Entry 3WPD (X-ray diffraction, 2.75 A resolution); this record covers chains A and C.

== Chain A ==
Molecule: Toll-like receptor 9
Organism: Equus caballus
UniProtKB: Q2EEY0 (Q2EEY0_HORSE); numbering as in UniProt (aligned over 26-817)
Sequence (802 residues; each row starts with the number of its first residue):
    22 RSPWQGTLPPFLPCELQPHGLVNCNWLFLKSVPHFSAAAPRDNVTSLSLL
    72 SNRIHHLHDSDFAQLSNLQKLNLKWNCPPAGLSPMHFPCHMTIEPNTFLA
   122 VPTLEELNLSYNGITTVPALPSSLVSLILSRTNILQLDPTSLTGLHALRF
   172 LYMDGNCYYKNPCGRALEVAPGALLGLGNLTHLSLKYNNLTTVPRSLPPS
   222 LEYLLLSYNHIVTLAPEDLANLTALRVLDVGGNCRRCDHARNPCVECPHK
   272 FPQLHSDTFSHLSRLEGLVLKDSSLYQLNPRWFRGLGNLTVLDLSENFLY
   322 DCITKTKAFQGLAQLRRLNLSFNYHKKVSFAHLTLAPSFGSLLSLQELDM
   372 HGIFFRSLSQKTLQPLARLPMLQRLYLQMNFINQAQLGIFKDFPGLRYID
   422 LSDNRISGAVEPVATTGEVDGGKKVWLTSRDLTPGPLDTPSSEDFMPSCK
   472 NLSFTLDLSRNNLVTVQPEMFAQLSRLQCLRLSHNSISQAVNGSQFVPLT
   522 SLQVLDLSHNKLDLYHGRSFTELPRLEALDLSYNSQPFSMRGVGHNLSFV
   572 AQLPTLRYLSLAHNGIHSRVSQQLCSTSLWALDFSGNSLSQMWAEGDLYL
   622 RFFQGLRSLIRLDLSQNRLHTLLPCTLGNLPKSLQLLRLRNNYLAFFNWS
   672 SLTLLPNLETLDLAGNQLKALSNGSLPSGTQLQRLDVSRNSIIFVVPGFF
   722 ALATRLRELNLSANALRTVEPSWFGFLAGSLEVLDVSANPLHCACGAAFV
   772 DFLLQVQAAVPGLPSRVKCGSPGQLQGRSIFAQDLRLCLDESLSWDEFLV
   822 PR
Unresolved in the structure: 22-27, 433-463, 811-823
Disulfides: Cys-35/Cys-45, Cys-98/Cys-110, Cys-178/Cys-184, Cys-255/Cys-268, Cys-258/Cys-265, Cys-470/Cys-500, Cys-764/Cys-790, Cys-766/Cys-809
Covalently attached groups: N-acetylglucosamine (NAG) linked to Asn-210, Asn-567, Asn-731
Construct notes: expression tag (22-25, 818-823)
UniProt features mapped onto this chain:
  - binding site (DNA): Trp-47 to Lys-51, Ser-72 to His-77, Tyr-132, Arg-152, Tyr-179 to Lys-181, Tyr-208, Arg-262
  - lipidation (S-palmitoyl cysteine): Cys-258, Cys-265
  - glycosylation (N-linked (GlcNAc...) asparagine): Asn-64, Asn-129, Asn-200, Asn-210, Asn-242, Asn-309, Asn-340, Asn-472, Asn-513, Asn-567, Asn-669, Asn-694, Asn-731
  - mutagenesis: Trp-47 (W47A: Significantly decreased binding to agonist CpG-DNA), Trp-96 (W96A: Significantly decreased binding to agonist CpG-DNA), Phe-108 (F108A: Significantly decreased binding to agonist CpG-DNA)

== Chain C ==
Molecule: 10-nt DNA strand
Sequence (10 nucleotides; each row starts with the number of its first residue):
     1 CCTGGATGGG

== How chain A and chain C interact ==
Residue-residue contacts - 36 pairs, chain A then chain C:
  Lys-95(A) with DG9(C), salt bridge to the phosphate
  Tyr-132(A) with DG8(C), hydrogen bond to the phosphate; DG9(C), hydrogen bond to the phosphate
  Ile-149(A) with DG10(C), base contact
  Ser-151(A) with DG10(C), hydrogen bond to the base
  Arg-152(A) with DG8(C), salt bridge to the phosphate; DG9(C), salt bridge to the phosphate
  Tyr-173(A) with DG10(C), stacking on the base
  Asp-175(A) with DG10(C), hydrogen bond to the base
  Lys-181(A) with DG8(C), salt bridge to the phosphate
  Ser-205(A) with DG10(C), hydrogen bond to the base
  Lys-207(A) with DG8(C), base contact; DG9(C), hydrogen bond to the base
  Leu-226(A) with DC1(C), base contact; DG10(C), base contact
  Tyr-229(A) with DT7(C), base contact
  Val-248(A) with DC1(C), sugar contact
  Asp-250(A) with DC1(C), hydrogen bond to the base
  Arg-256(A) with DT7(C), salt bridge to the phosphate
  His-260(A) with DA6(C), phosphate contact
  Arg-262(A) with DA6(C), salt bridge to the phosphate
  Asn-263(A) with DA6(C), phosphate contact; DT7(C), hydrogen bond to the phosphate
  Val-290(A) with DC1(C), phosphate contact
  Lys-292(A) with DT3(C), base contact; DT7(C), hydrogen bond to the base
  Val-312(A) with DC1(C), sugar contact
  Ser-316(A) with DG5(C), hydrogen bond to the base
  Glu-317(A) with DG5(C), hydrogen bond to the base
  Arg-338(A) with DC2(C), salt bridge to the phosphate
  Asn-340(A) with DG4(C), base contact; DG5(C), hydrogen bond to the base
  Ser-342(A) with DG5(C), hydrogen bond to the base
  Phe-343(A) with DG5(C), sugar contact
  Asp-370(A) with DG5(C), base contact
  His-372(A) with DG5(C), base contact
Interface residues without a listed pair, chain A (35 interface residues in all): Tyr-179, Tyr-180, Tyr-208, Ala-261, Gly-288, Asp-314

== Summary ==
35 residues of chain A face 10 of chain C across their interface, with 13 hydrogen bonds, 7 salt bridges and 1
aromatic stacking contact. Among the polar pairs are Ser-151(A)/DG10(C), Asp-175(A)/DG10(C) and
Ser-205(A)/DG10(C). N-acetylglucosamine is covalently linked to Asn-210(A), Asn-567(A) and Asn-731(A).
Here chain A is Toll-like receptor 9 (Equus caballus) and chain C is a 10-nt DNA strand. Entry 3WPD (Crystal
structure of horse TLR9 in complex with inhibitory DNA4084) was determined by X-ray diffraction, deposited
together with 3WPC, 3WPE, 3WPH and 3WPI.
